PDB entry 5XKH | X-ray diffraction, 2.25 A resolution | chains C and D of the 6 polymer chains in the assembly

Chain C:
Name: Tubulin alpha-1B chain
From: Sus scrofa
UniProtKB: Q2XVP4 (TBA1B_PIG); numbering as in UniProt (aligned over 1-451)
Chain sequence (451 residues; each row starts with the number of its first residue):
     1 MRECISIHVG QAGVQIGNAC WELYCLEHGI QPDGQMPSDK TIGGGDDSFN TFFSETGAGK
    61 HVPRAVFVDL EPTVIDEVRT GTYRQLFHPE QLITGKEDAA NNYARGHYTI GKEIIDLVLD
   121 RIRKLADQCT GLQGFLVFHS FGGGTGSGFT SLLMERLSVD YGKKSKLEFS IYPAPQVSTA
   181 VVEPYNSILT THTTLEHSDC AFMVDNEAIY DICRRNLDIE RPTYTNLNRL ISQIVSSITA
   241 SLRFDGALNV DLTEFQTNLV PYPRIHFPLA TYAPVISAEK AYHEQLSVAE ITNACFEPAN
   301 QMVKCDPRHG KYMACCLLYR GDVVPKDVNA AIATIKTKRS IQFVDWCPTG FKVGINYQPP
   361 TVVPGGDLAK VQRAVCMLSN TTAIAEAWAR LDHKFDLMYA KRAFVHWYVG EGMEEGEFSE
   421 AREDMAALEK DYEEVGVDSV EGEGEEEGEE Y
Unresolved in the structure: 441-451
Curated features (UniProtKB/Swiss-Prot):
  - motif: Met1 to Cys4 (MREC motif)
  - active site: Glu254
  - binding site (GTP): Gly10, Gln11, Ala12, Gln15, Glu71, Ala99, Ser140, Gly143, Gly144, Thr145, Gly146, Thr179, Glu183, Asn206, Tyr224, Asn228, Leu252
  - binding site (Mg(2+)): Glu71
  - site: Tyr451 (Involved in polymerization)
  - modified residue: Lys40 (N6,N6,N6-trimethyllysine), Ser48 (Phosphoserine), Ser232 (Phosphoserine), Tyr282 (3'-nitrotyrosine), Arg339 (Omega-N-methylarginine), Ser439 (Phosphoserine), Glu443 (5-glutamyl polyglutamate), Glu445 (5-glutamyl polyglutamate), Tyr451 (3'-nitrotyrosine)
  - cross-link (Glycyl lysine isopeptide (Lys-Gly)): Lys326 (interchain with G-Cter in ubiquitin), Lys370 (interchain with G-Cter in ubiquitin)

Chain D:
Name: Tubulin beta chain
From: Sus scrofa
UniProtKB: F2Z5B2 (F2Z5B2_PIG); residue numbers follow UniProt; this construct covers 1-445
Chain sequence (445 residues; each row starts with the number of its first residue):
     1 MREIVHIQAG QCGNQIGAKF WEVISDEHGI DPTGSYHGDS DLQLERINVY YNEATGNKYV
    61 PRAILVDLEP GTMDSVRSGP FGQIFRPDNF VFGQSGAGNN WAKGHYTEGA ELVDSVLDVV
   121 RKESESCDCL QGFQLTHSLG GGTGSGMGTL LISKIREEYP DRIMNTFSVM PSPKVSDTVV
   181 EPYNATLSVH QLVENTDETY CIDNEALYDI CFRTLKLTTP TYGDLNHLVS ATMSGVTTCL
   241 RFPGQLNADL RKLAVNMVPF PRLHFFMPGF APLTSRGSQQ YRALTVPELT QQMFDSKNMM
   301 AACDPRHGRY LTVAAIFRGR MSMKEVDEQM LNVQNKNSSY FVEWIPNNVK TAVCDIPPRG
   361 LKMSATFIGN STAIQELFKR ISEQFTAMFR RKAFLHWYTG EGMDEMEFTE AESNMNDLVS
   421 EYQQYQDATA DEQGEFEEEG EEDEA
Unresolved in the structure: 274-283, 432-445
Differences from the reference sequence: conflict Gly440 (Glu in F2Z5B2), Glu441 (Gly in F2Z5B2)

Chain C / chain D interface:
Pairs across the interface (56):
  Pro72(C) - Met1(D)  hydrophobic
  Lys96(C) - Met1(D)
  Lys96(C) - Arg2(D)
  Lys96(C) - Asp128(D)  salt bridge
  Glu97(C) - Cys129(D)
  Asp98(C) - Asp249(D)
  Asp98(C) - Lys252(D)  salt bridge
  Ala100(C) - Arg251(D)
  Ala100(C) - Lys252(D)
  Ala100(C) - Val255(D)
  Asn101(C) - Lys252(D)
  Asn101(C) - Asn256(D)  hydrogen bond
  Arg105(C) - Arg251(D)
  Pro175(C) - Asn347(D)
  Pro175(C) - Lys350(D)  hydrogen bond (backbone-side chain)
  Ser178(C) - Lys350(D)  hydrogen bond
  Thr179(C) - Leu246(D)
  Ala180(C) - Asn256(D)
  Val181(C) - Asn256(D)  hydrogen bond (backbone-side chain)
  Val181(C) - Ile345(D)  hydrophobic
  Val181(C) - Pro346(D)
  Val181(C) - Asn347(D)
  Val182(C) - Asn256(D)
  Tyr210(C) - Asp327(D)
  Glu220(C) - Lys324(D)
  Arg221(C) - Gln245(D)  hydrogen bond
  Arg221(C) - Met323(D)
  Arg221(C) - Asp327(D)  salt bridge
  Tyr224(C) - Gln245(D)
  Lys394(C) - Pro346(D)
  Lys394(C) - Asn347(D)  hydrogen bond
  Leu397(C) - Glu343(D)
  Leu397(C) - Trp344(D)
  Leu397(C) - Pro346(D)  hydrophobic
  Leu397(C) - Ala430(D)  hydrophobic
  Met398(C) - Trp344(D)  hydrogen bond (backbone-backbone)
  Met398(C) - Pro346(D)
  Lys401(C) - Phe260(D)
  Lys401(C) - Trp344(D)
  Lys401(C) - Thr429(D)  hydrogen bond (side chain-backbone)
  Arg402(C) - Phe260(D)
  Ala403(C) - Pro259(D)
  Ala403(C) - Phe260(D)  hydrophobic
  Phe404(C) - Val255(D)
  Phe404(C) - Asn256(D)
  Phe404(C) - Val258(D)
  Phe404(C) - Pro259(D)  hydrogen bond (backbone-backbone)
  Phe404(C) - Thr312(D)
  Phe404(C) - Ile345(D)  hydrophobic
  His406(C) - Val258(D)
  His406(C) - Pro259(D)  hydrogen bond (side chain-backbone)
  His406(C) - Phe260(D)
  His406(C) - Pro261(D)
  Trp407(C) - Ala254(D)
  Trp407(C) - Val255(D)
  Trp407(C) - Val258(D)  hydrogen bond (side chain-backbone)
Also at the interface, not in a pair above, chain C (29 interface residues in all): Val177, Thr223, Glu411
Also at the interface, not in a pair above, chain D (34 interface residues in all): Arg162, Asp197, Met257, Ser322, Asn348, Ala428

Summary:
29 residues of chain C face 34 of chain D across their interface; the contacts include 11 hydrogen bonds and 3
salt bridges. Among the polar pairs are Lys96(C)-Asp128(D), Asp98(C)-Lys252(D) and Arg221(C)-Asp327(D).
Here chain C is Tubulin alpha-1B chain and chain D is Tubulin beta chain, both from Sus scrofa. Entry 5XKH
(Crystal structure of T2R-TTL-CF1 complex) was determined by X-ray diffraction.
